PDB entry 7WS1 | electron microscopy, 3.40 A resolution | chains A and E of the 11 polymer chains in the assembly

# Chain A
Name: Spike glycoprotein
Organism: Severe acute respiratory syndrome coronavirus 2
Reference sequence: P0DTC2 (SPIKE_SARS2); residue numbers follow UniProt; this construct covers 1-1208
Sequence (1288 residues; each row starts with the number of its first residue):
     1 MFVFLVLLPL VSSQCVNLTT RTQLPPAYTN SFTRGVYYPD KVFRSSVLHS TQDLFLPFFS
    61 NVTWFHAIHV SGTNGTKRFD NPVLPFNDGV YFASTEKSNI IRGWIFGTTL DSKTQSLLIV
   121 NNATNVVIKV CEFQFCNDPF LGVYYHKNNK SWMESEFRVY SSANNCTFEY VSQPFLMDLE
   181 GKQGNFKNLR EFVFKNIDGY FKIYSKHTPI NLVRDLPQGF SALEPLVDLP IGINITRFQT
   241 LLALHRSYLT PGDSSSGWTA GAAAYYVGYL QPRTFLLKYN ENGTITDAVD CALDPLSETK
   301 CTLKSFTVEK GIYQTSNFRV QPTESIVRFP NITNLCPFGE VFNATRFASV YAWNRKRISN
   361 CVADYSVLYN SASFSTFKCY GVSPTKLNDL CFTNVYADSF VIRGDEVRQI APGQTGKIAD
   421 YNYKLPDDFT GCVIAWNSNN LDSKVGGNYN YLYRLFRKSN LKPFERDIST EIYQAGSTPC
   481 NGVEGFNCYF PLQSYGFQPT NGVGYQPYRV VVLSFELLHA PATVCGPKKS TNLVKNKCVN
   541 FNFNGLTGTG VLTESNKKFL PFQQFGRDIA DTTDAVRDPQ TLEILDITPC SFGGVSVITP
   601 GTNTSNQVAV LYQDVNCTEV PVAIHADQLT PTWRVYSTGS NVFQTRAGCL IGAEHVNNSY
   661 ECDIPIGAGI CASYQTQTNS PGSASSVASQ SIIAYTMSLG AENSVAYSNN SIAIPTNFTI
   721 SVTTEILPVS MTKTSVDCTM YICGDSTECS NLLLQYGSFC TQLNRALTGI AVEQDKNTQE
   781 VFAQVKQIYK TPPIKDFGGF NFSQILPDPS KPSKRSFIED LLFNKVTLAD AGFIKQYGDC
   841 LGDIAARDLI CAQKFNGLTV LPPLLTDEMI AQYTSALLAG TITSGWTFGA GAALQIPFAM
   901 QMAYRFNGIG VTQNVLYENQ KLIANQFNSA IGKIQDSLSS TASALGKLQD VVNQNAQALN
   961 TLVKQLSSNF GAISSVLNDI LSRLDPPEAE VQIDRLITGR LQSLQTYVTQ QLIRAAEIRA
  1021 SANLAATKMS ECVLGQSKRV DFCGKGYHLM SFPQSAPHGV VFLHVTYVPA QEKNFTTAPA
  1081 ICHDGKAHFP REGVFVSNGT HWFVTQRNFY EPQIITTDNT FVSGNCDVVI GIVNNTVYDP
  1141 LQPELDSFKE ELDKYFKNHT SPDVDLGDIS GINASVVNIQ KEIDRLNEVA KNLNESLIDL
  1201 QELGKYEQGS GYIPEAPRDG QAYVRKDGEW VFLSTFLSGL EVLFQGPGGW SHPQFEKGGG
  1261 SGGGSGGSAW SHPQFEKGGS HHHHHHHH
Unresolved in the structure: 1-14, 67-77, 144-151, 181-184, 244-257, 621-640, 677-688, 829-851, 1148-1288
Disulfide bonds: C15-C136, C131-C166, C291-C301, C336-C361, C379-C432, C391-C525, C480-C488, C617-C649, C662-C671, C743-C749, C1032-C1043, C1082-C1126
Covalently attached groups: N-acetylglucosamine (NAG) linked to N17, N61, N165, N234, N282, N331, N343, N603, N616, N657, N709, N717, N801, N1074, N1098, N1134
Differences from the reference sequence: engineered mutation G682 (Arg in P0DTC2), S683 (Arg in P0DTC2), S685 (Arg in P0DTC2), P986 (Lys in P0DTC2), P987 (Val in P0DTC2); expression tag (1209-1288)
UniProt features mapped onto this chain:
  - region: N280 to C301 (Putative superantigen), R403 to D405 (Integrin-binding motif), N448 to F456 (Immunodominant HLA epitope recognized by the CD8+), P681, A684 (Putative superantigen), S816 to Y837 (Fusion peptide 1), K835 to F855 (Fusion peptide 2), D1163 to E1202 (Heptad repeat 2)
  - site: R815, S816 (Cleavage)
  - glycosylation: N17 (N-linked (GlcNAc...) (complex) asparagine), N61 (N-linked (GlcNAc...) (hybrid) asparagine), N74 (N-linked (GlcNAc...) (complex) asparagine), N122 (N-linked (GlcNAc...) (hybrid) asparagine), N149 (N-linked (GlcNAc...) (complex) asparagine), N165 (N-linked (GlcNAc...) (complex) asparagine), N234 (N-linked (GlcNAc...) (high mannose) asparagine), N282 (N-linked (GlcNAc...) (complex) asparagine), T323 (O-linked (GalNAc) threonine), S325 (O-linked (HexNAc...) serine), N331 (N-linked (GlcNAc...) (complex) asparagine), N343 (N-linked (GlcNAc...) (complex) asparagine), N603 (N-linked (GlcNAc...) (hybrid) asparagine), N616 (N-linked (GlcNAc...) (complex) asparagine), N657 (N-linked (GlcNAc...) (complex) asparagine), T676 (O-linked (GlcNAc...) threonine), T678 (O-linked (GlcNAc...) threonine), N709 (N-linked (GlcNAc...) (high mannose) asparagine), N717 (N-linked (GlcNAc...) (hybrid) asparagine), N801 (N-linked (GlcNAc...) (hybrid) asparagine) and 6 more in UniProt
  - natural variant: L5 (L5F: In strain: Iota/B.1.526), S13 (S13I: In strain: Epsilon/B.1.427/B.1.429), L18 (L18F: In strain: Beta/B.1.351, Gamma/P.1 and 1 more), T19 (T19I: In strain: Omicron/BQ.1.1, Omicron/XBB.1.5 and 1 more; T19R: In strain: Delta/B.1.617.2, Omicron/BA.2 and 4 more), T20 (T20N: In strain: Gamma/P.1), L24 to A27 (sequence variant, change not given here; In strain: Omicron/BA.2, Omicron/BA.2.12.1 and 6 more), P26 (P26S: In strain: Gamma/P.1), Q52 (Q52H: In strain: Omicron/EG.5.1), A67 (A67V: In strain: Eta/B.1.525, Omicron/BA.1), H69 to V70 (deletion: In strain: Alpha/B.1.1.7, Eta/B.1.525 and 5 more), G75 (G75V: In strain: Lambda/C.37), T76 (T76I: In strain: Lambda/C.37), 82 further natural variant entries in UniProt
  - mutagenesis: H69 to V70 (Increased incorporation of cleaved spike into virions), N121 (N121Q: Partial loss of biliverdin affinity), R190 (R190K: Partial loss of biliverdin affinity), N234 (N234Q: Increased resistance to neutralizing antibodies), N331 (N331Q: Reduced viral infectivity), N343 (N343Q: Reduced viral infectivity), L452 (L452R: Increased resistance to neutralizing antibodies. Decreases HLA binding to NF9 epitope. Increased binding affinity to human ACE2), Y453 (Y453F: Decreased HLA binding to NF9 epitope. Increased binding affinity to human ACE2), A475 (A475V: Increased resistance to neutralizing antibodies), V483 (V483A: Increased resistance to neutralizing antibodies), E484 (E484D: Increased replication in human TMEM106B overexpressing cells), F490 (F490L: Increased resistance to neutralizing antibodies and human covalescent sera neutralization), 12 further mutagenesis entries in UniProt

# Chain E
Name: 510A5 heavy chain
Organism: Homo sapiens
Sequence (125 residues; each row starts with the number of its first residue):
     1 EVQLVESGGG LVQPGRSLRL SCAASGFTFD DYAMHWVRQA PGKGLEWVSG ISWNSDSIDY
    61 ADSVKGRFTI SRDNAKNSLY LQMNSLRAED TALYYCAKDR GYEILTPASF DYWGQGTLVT
   121 VSSAS
Disulfide bonds: C22-C96

# Interface between chain A and chain E
Pairs across the interface (21):
  T345(A) - D31(E)  hydrogen bond
  T345(A) - Y102(E)
  R346(A) - D31(E)  salt bridge
  R346(A) - W53(E)
  N439(A) - P107(E)
  N440(A) - T106(E)
  N440(A) - P107(E)
  N440(A) - A108(E)  hydrogen bond (backbone-backbone)
  L441(A) - Y102(E)
  L441(A) - T106(E)
  D442(A) - Y102(E)  hydrogen bond
  S443(A) - L105(E)
  S443(A) - T106(E)
  S443(A) - P107(E)
  K444(A) - S57(E)
  K444(A) - E103(E)  salt bridge
  K444(A) - I104(E)
  K444(A) - L105(E)
  V445(A) - L105(E)  hydrophobic
  N448(A) - Y102(E)
  Y451(A) - Y102(E)  hydrogen bond
Also at the interface, not in a pair above, chain A (14 interface residues in all): N450, P499, R509
Also at the interface, not in a pair above, chain E (13 interface residues in all): Y32, R100, G101

# Overview
14 residues of chain A and 13 residues of chain E are in contact, with 4 hydrogen bonds and 2 salt bridges.
Polar contacts include R346(A)-D31(E), K444(A)-E103(E) and T345(A)-D31(E). UniProt lists 24 mutagenesis sites
on chain A.
Chain A is Spike glycoprotein (Severe acute respiratory syndrome coronavirus 2) and chain E is 510A5 heavy
chain (Homo sapiens); the structure, Structures of Omicron Spike complexes illuminate broad-spectrum
neutralizing antibody development, was determined by electron microscopy, deposited together with 7WS0, 7WS2,
7WS3, 7WS4, 7WS5, 7WS6 and 4 further entries.
